1S1F - chain A; structure by X-ray diffraction, 1.50 A resolution.

Chain A:
Name: putative cytochrome P450
Organism: Streptomyces coelicolor
Chain sequence (406 residues; each row starts with the number of its first residue):
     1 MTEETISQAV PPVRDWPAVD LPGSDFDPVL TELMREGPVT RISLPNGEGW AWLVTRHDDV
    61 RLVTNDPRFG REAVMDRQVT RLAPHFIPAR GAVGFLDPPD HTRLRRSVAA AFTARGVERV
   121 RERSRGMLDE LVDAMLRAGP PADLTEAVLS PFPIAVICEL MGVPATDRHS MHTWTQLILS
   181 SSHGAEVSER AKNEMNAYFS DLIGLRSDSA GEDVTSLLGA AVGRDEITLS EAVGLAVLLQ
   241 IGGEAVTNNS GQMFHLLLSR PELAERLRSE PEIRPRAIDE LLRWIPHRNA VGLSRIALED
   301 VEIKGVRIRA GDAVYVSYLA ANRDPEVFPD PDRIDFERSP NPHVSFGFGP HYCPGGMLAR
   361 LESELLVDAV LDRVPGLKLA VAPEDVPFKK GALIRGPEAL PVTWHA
Disordered / not traced: 1-7, 339-340
Sequence notes: expression tag (405-406)
Bound ions: Hg2+: Ile154, Cys158, Gln240; heme Fe: Cys353 (together with 4-phenyl-1H-imidazole)
Ligand contacts:
  - heme (HEM): Arg71, Val93, Gly94, His101, Arg105, Phe112, Ile157, Leu238, Leu239, Gly242, Gly243, Ala245, Val246, Asn249, Leu282, His287, Arg295, Tyr318, Ser345, Phe346, Gly347, Pro350, His351, Tyr352, Cys353, Pro354, Gly355, Leu358, Ala359
  - malonic acid (MLA), molecule 1: Arg71, Arg288, Val291, Gly292, Leu293, Val316, Tyr318
  - malonic acid (MLA), molecule 2: Ala83, His85, Phe86, Ile87, Pro88, Arg288, Val291, Gly292, Leu293, Leu393
  - 4-phenyl-1H-imidazole (PIM): Ile87, Leu179, Gly242, Ala245, Arg288, Leu393, Ile394

Summary:
Chain A binds heme, 4-phenyl-1H-imidazole and malonic acid. Ile154, Cys158 and Gln240 coordinate Hg2+.
Chain A is putative cytochrome P450 (Streptomyces coelicolor); the structure, Crystal Structure of
Streptomyces Coelicolor A3(2) CYP158A2 from antibiotic biosynthetic pathways, was determined by X-ray
diffraction together with 1SE6 and 1T93 from the same study.
